PDB entry 1RIR | X-ray diffraction, 2.90 A resolution | chains A and B of the 4 polymer chains in the assembly

Chain A (and B):
Protein: Galactose-binding lectin
Organism: Arachis hypogaea
Notes: chain B of this document is another copy of the same molecule, construct and numbering; everything in this record applies to it too
Reference sequence: P02872 (LECG_ARAHY); residues 1-236 here correspond to UniProt positions 24-259 (UniProt number = residue number + 23)
Sequence (236 residues; numbered 1 to 236; the number before each row is that of its first residue):
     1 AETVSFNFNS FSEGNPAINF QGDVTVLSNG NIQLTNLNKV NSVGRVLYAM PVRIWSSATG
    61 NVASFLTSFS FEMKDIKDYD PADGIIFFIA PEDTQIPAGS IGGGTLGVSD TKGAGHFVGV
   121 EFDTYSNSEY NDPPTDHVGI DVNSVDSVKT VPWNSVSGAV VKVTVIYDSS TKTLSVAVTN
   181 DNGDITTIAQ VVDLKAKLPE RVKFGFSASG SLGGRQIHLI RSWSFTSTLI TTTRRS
Not modelled in the structure: 233-236
Metal / ion sites: Mn2+: Glu121, His137; Ca2+: Asp123, Tyr125, Asn127, Asp132
Ligand contacts:
  - SFP (5,10,15,20-tetrakis(4-sulpfonatophenyl)-21h,23H-porphine), molecule 1: Thr25, Leu27, Asn29, Asn31, Gln33, Leu37, Asn38, Glu72, Lys74, Asp75, Ile76, Lys77, Tyr79, Ile217, Leu219, Arg221
  - SFP, molecule 2: Leu27, Ser28, Asn29
  - SFP, molecule 3: Asn38, Val40, Asn41, Tyr79, Arg215
  - SFP, molecule 4: Val40, Asn41, Gly99, Ser100, Ile101, Leu212
Curated features (UniProtKB/Swiss-Prot):
  - binding site (Mn(2+)): Glu121, Asp123, Asp132, His137
  - binding site (Ca(2+)): Asp123, Tyr125, Asn127, Asp132

How chain A and chain B interact:
Contacting residue pairs (26):
  Glu2(A) - Ser12(B)  hydrogen bond
  Glu2(A) - Asn15(B)
  Ser5(A) - Ser5(B)
  Ser12(A) - Glu2(B)
  Ser12(A) - Arg53(B)
  Glu13(A) - Arg53(B)  hydrogen bond (backbone-side chain)
  Gly14(A) - Arg53(B)
  Gly14(A) - Arg201(B)  hydrogen bond (backbone-side chain)
  Asn15(A) - Glu2(B)
  Asn15(A) - Arg53(B)
  Pro16(A) - Pro51(B)
  Pro16(A) - Arg53(B)
  Pro16(A) - Arg201(B)
  Ala17(A) - Met50(B)  hydrophobic
  Tyr48(A) - Met50(B)
  Met50(A) - Ala17(B)  hydrophobic
  Met50(A) - Tyr48(B)
  Met50(A) - Met50(B)  hydrophobic
  Pro51(A) - Pro16(B)
  Arg53(A) - Ser12(B)
  Arg53(A) - Glu13(B)  hydrogen bond (side chain-backbone)
  Arg53(A) - Gly14(B)
  Arg53(A) - Asn15(B)
  Arg53(A) - Pro16(B)
  Arg201(A) - Gly14(B)  hydrogen bond (side chain-backbone)
  Arg201(A) - Pro16(B)
Interface residues without a listed pair, chain A (15 interface residues in all): Ala49, Val52
Interface residues without a listed pair, chain B (15 interface residues in all): Ala49, Val52

In short:
Chain A and chain B each contribute 15 residues to their interface, with 5 hydrogen bonds. Polar pairs include
Glu2(A)-Ser12(B), Glu13(A)-Arg53(B) and Gly14(A)-Arg201(B). Ligands of chain A: 4 copies of compound SFP.
Chain A and chain B are both Galactose-binding lectin (Arachis hypogaea); the structure, Crystal structure of
meso-tetrasulphonatophenylporphyrin in complex with Peanut lectin, was determined by X-ray diffraction
together with 1RIT from the same study.
